7BFI - chains F and G of the 5 polymer chains in the assembly; structure by X-ray diffraction, 2.44 A resolution.

== Chain F (and G) ==
Protein: 15R8 collagen model peptide
Notes: chain G of this document is another copy of the same molecule, construct and numbering; everything in this record applies to it too
Amino-acid sequence (17 residues; each row starts with the number of its first residue; numbering starts at 0):
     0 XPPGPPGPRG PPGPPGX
Not modelled in the structure: 15-16 (chain G: 14-16)
Modified residues: ACE (acetyl group) at position 0; NH2 (amino group) at position 16

== Chain F / chain G interface ==
Contacting residue pairs - 31 pairs, chain F then chain G:
  ACE_0(F) - ACE_0(G)
  ACE_0(F) - P1(G)
  P1(F) - ACE_0(G)
  P2(F) - P1(G)
  G3(F) - P1(G)  hydrogen bond (backbone-backbone)
  G3(F) - G3(G)
  G3(F) - P4(G)
  P4(F) - G3(G)
  P4(F) - P4(G)
  P5(F) - P4(G)
  G6(F) - P4(G)  hydrogen bond (backbone-backbone)
  G6(F) - P5(G)
  G6(F) - G6(G)
  P7(F) - G6(G)
  R8(F) - P7(G)
  R8(F) - R8(G)  hydrogen bond (side chain-backbone)
  R8(F) - G9(G)
  R8(F) - P10(G)
  G9(F) - P7(G)  hydrogen bond (backbone-backbone)
  G9(F) - G9(G)
  G9(F) - P10(G)
  P10(F) - G9(G)
  P10(F) - P10(G)
  P11(F) - P10(G)
  P11(F) - P11(G)
  G12(F) - P10(G)  hydrogen bond (backbone-backbone)
  G12(F) - P11(G)
  G12(F) - G12(G)
  G12(F) - P13(G)
  P13(F) - G12(G)
  P14(F) - P13(G)  hydrophobic
Interface residues without a listed pair, chain G (14 interface residues in all): P2

== Summary ==
The interface between chain F and chain G involves 15 residues on one side and 14 on the other; the contacts
include 5 hydrogen bonds. Among the polar pairs are R8(F)-R8(G), G3(F)-P1(G) and G6(F)-P4(G).
Chain F and chain G are both 15R8 collagen model peptide; the structure, A double-histidine mutant of HSP47
slows down client release at low pH, was determined by X-ray diffraction, deposited together with 7BDU and
7BEE.
